Entry 5F2C (X-ray diffraction, 1.90 A resolution); this record covers chains C and D of the 4 polymer chains in the assembly.

Chain C (and D):
Protein: Aldehyde dehydrogenase
From: Pyrobaculum ferrireducens
Notes: chain D of this document is another copy of the same molecule, construct and numbering; everything in this record applies to it too
Reference sequence: G7VCG0 (G7VCG0_9CREN); residues 1-491 here = UniProt positions 1-491
Chain sequence (491 residues; row label = number of the first residue in the row):
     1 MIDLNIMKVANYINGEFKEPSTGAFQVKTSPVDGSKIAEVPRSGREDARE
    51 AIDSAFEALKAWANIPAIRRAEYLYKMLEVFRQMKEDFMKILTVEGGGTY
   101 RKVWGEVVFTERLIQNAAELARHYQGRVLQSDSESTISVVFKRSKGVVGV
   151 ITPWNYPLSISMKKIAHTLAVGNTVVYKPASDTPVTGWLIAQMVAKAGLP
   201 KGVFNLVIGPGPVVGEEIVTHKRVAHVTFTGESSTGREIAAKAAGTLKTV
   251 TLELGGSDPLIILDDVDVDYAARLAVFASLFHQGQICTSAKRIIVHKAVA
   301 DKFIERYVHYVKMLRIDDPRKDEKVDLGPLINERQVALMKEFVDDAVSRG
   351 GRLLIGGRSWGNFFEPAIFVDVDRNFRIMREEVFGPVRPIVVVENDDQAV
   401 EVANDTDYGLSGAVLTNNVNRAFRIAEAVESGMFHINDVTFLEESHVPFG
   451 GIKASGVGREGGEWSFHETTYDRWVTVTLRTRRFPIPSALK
Unresolved in the structure: 1 (chain D: 1-7)
Small-molecule neighbours: NADP (NAP; NADP nicotinamide-adenine-dinucleotide phosphate): Ile151, Thr152, Pro153, Trp154, Lys178, Pro179, Ala180, Ser181, Asp182, Gly209, Pro210, Gly211, Pro212, Gly215, Glu216, Val219, Phe229, Thr230, Gly231, Glu232, Thr235, Glu238, Ile239, Leu254, Gly255, Cys287, Ile331, Asn332, Arg334, Gln335, Glu382, Phe384
What the authors report for this chain:
  - binding site for NADP: Trp154, Glu382, Phe384
  - catalytic residues: Glu253, Cys287 (citing earlier work)

Chain C / chain D interface:
Residue-residue contacts (143; chain C residue first):
  Arg101(C) - Pro485(D)
  Leu129(C) - Val447(D)  hydrophobic
  Leu129(C) - Trp464(D)  hydrophobic
  Gln130(C) - Glu444(D)
  Gln130(C) - His446(D)  hydrogen bond (backbone-side chain)
  Ser131(C) - Glu444(D)  hydrogen bond
  Asp132(C) - Glu444(D)  hydrogen bond (backbone-side chain)
  Asp132(C) - His446(D)
  Val140(C) - Pro448(D)  hydrophobic
  Arg143(C) - Glu427(D)  salt bridge
  Ser233(C) - Leu247(D)
  Arg237(C) - Ala244(D)
  Arg237(C) - Gly245(D)
  Arg237(C) - Leu247(D)
  Ala240(C) - Ala244(D)  hydrophobic
  Ala241(C) - Ala244(D)
  Ala244(C) - Arg237(D)
  Ala244(C) - Ala240(D)  hydrophobic
  Ala244(C) - Ala241(D)
  Gly245(C) - Arg237(D)
  Leu247(C) - Ser233(D)
  Leu247(C) - Arg237(D)
  Leu247(C) - Leu252(D)  hydrophobic
  Leu247(C) - Leu254(D)  hydrophobic
  Leu247(C) - Ala454(D)
  Leu247(C) - Val457(D)
  Thr249(C) - Val457(D)
  Leu254(C) - Leu247(D)  hydrophobic
  Tyr270(C) - Thr481(D)
  Tyr270(C) - Arg482(D)  hydrogen bond (side chain-backbone)
  Tyr270(C) - Phe484(D)
  Arg273(C) - Phe484(D)
  Arg273(C) - Leu490(D)
  Leu274(C) - Phe484(D)  hydrophobic
  Val276(C) - Ile486(D)
  Phe277(C) - Phe484(D)  hydrophobic
  Phe277(C) - Pro485(D)  hydrophobic
  Phe277(C) - Ile486(D)  hydrophobic
  Phe281(C) - Ile486(D)
  Tyr310(C) - Pro487(D)
  Tyr310(C) - Leu490(D)  hydrophobic
  Met313(C) - Pro487(D)  hydrophobic
  Met313(C) - Leu490(D)  hydrophobic
  Leu314(C) - Ile486(D)  hydrophobic
  Leu314(C) - Pro487(D)  hydrophobic
  Lys324(C) - Ser488(D)  hydrogen bond (backbone-side chain)
  Asp326(C) - Ile486(D)
  Asp326(C) - Pro487(D)
  Asp326(C) - Ser488(D)  hydrogen bond (side chain-backbone)
  Ala426(C) - Arg473(D)  hydrogen bond (backbone-side chain)
  Glu427(C) - Arg143(D)  hydrogen bond (backbone-side chain)
  Val429(C) - Arg473(D)  hydrogen bond (backbone-side chain)
  Ser431(C) - Arg473(D)  hydrogen bond (backbone-side chain)
  Gly432(C) - Asp472(D)
  Gly432(C) - Arg473(D)
  Gly432(C) - Trp474(D)  hydrogen bond (backbone-backbone)
  Met433(C) - Trp474(D)
  Phe434(C) - Arg473(D)
  Phe434(C) - Trp474(D)  hydrogen bond (backbone-backbone)
  Phe434(C) - Val475(D)
  Phe434(C) - Thr476(D)  hydrogen bond (backbone-backbone)
  His435(C) - Trp474(D)
  His435(C) - Thr476(D)  hydrogen bond
  Ile436(C) - Thr476(D)  hydrogen bond (backbone-backbone)
  Ile436(C) - Val477(D)
  Ile436(C) - Thr478(D)  hydrogen bond (backbone-backbone)
  Asn437(C) - Thr478(D)
  Asp438(C) - Thr478(D)  hydrogen bond
  Asp438(C) - Arg482(D)  salt bridge
  Leu442(C) - Trp474(D)
  Leu442(C) - Thr476(D)
  Glu443(C) - Trp474(D)
  Glu444(C) - Ser131(D)  hydrogen bond
  Glu444(C) - Asp132(D)  hydrogen bond (side chain-backbone)
  Glu444(C) - Trp474(D)
  Ser445(C) - Asp132(D)
  His446(C) - Gln130(D)  hydrogen bond (side chain-backbone)
  His446(C) - Asp132(D)
  Val447(C) - Leu129(D)  hydrophobic
  Val447(C) - Trp474(D)  hydrophobic
  Pro448(C) - Val140(D)  hydrophobic
  Pro448(C) - Trp474(D)
  Ile452(C) - Tyr471(D)  hydrophobic
  Ala454(C) - Leu247(D)
  Val457(C) - Leu247(D)
  Val457(C) - Thr249(D)
  Arg459(C) - Tyr471(D)
  Arg459(C) - Asp472(D)  hydrogen bond (side chain-backbone)
  Trp464(C) - Leu129(D)  hydrophobic
  Trp464(C) - Asp472(D)  hydrogen bond
  Tyr471(C) - Ile452(D)  hydrophobic
  Tyr471(C) - Arg459(D)
  Asp472(C) - Gly432(D)
  Asp472(C) - Arg459(D)  hydrogen bond (backbone-side chain)
  Asp472(C) - Trp464(D)  hydrogen bond
  Arg473(C) - Ala426(D)  hydrogen bond (side chain-backbone)
  Arg473(C) - Val429(D)  hydrogen bond (side chain-backbone)
  Arg473(C) - Ser431(D)  hydrogen bond (side chain-backbone)
  Arg473(C) - Gly432(D)
  Arg473(C) - Phe434(D)
  Trp474(C) - Gly432(D)  hydrogen bond (backbone-backbone)
  Trp474(C) - Met433(D)
  Trp474(C) - Phe434(D)  hydrogen bond (backbone-backbone)
  Trp474(C) - His435(D)
  Trp474(C) - Leu442(D)
  Trp474(C) - Glu443(D)
  Trp474(C) - Glu444(D)
  Trp474(C) - Val447(D)  hydrophobic
  Trp474(C) - Pro448(D)
  Val475(C) - Phe434(D)
  Thr476(C) - Phe434(D)  hydrogen bond (backbone-backbone)
  Thr476(C) - His435(D)  hydrogen bond
  Thr476(C) - Ile436(D)  hydrogen bond (backbone-backbone)
  Thr476(C) - Leu442(D)
  Val477(C) - Ile436(D)
  Thr478(C) - Ile436(D)  hydrogen bond (backbone-backbone)
  Thr478(C) - Asn437(D)
  Thr478(C) - Asp438(D)  hydrogen bond
  Thr481(C) - Tyr270(D)
  Arg482(C) - Tyr270(D)  hydrogen bond (backbone-side chain)
  Arg482(C) - Asp438(D)  salt bridge
  Arg482(C) - Val439(D)
  Phe484(C) - Tyr270(D)
  Phe484(C) - Arg273(D)
  Phe484(C) - Leu274(D)  hydrophobic
  Phe484(C) - Phe277(D)  hydrophobic
  Pro485(C) - Arg101(D)
  Pro485(C) - Phe277(D)  hydrophobic
  Pro485(C) - Asp326(D)
  Ile486(C) - Val276(D)
  Ile486(C) - Phe277(D)  hydrophobic
  Ile486(C) - Phe281(D)
  Ile486(C) - Leu314(D)  hydrophobic
  Ile486(C) - Asp326(D)
  Pro487(C) - Tyr310(D)
  Pro487(C) - Met313(D)
  Pro487(C) - Leu314(D)  hydrophobic
  Pro487(C) - Asp326(D)
  Ser488(C) - Lys324(D)  hydrogen bond (side chain-backbone)
  Ser488(C) - Asp326(D)  hydrogen bond (backbone-side chain)
  Leu490(C) - Arg273(D)
  Leu490(C) - Tyr310(D)  hydrophobic
  Leu490(C) - Met313(D)  hydrophobic
Also at the interface, not in a pair above, chain C (74 interface residues in all): Ser133, Ser138, Leu252, Leu280, Val439, Lys453, Arg480, Ala489
Also at the interface, not in a pair above, chain D (75 interface residues in all): Arg112, Ser133, Ser138, Leu280, Ser445, Lys453, Arg480, Ala489

Summary:
The interface between chain C and chain D involves 74 residues on one side and 75 on the other, with 37
hydrogen bonds and 3 salt bridges. Among the polar pairs are Arg143(C)-Glu427(D), Asp438(C)-Arg482(D) and
Gln130(C)-His446(D). From the paper: catalytic residues Glu253(C) and Cys287(C); a binding site for NADP at
Trp154(C), Glu382(C) and Phe384(C).
Both chains are Aldehyde dehydrogenase (Pyrobaculum ferrireducens). Entry 5F2C (Thermostable aldehyde
dehydrogenase from Pyrobaculum sp. 1860 crystallized in microgravity (complex with NADP+)) was determined by
X-ray diffraction, deposited together with 5EXF, 5EUY, 5EEB and 5EK6.
